PDB entry 6UTX | X-ray diffraction, 4.05 A resolution (low resolution: residue-level contacts below are approximate; hydrogen-bond / salt-bridge calls are withheld) | chains FFF and 222 of the 8 polymer chains in the assembly

Chain FFF:
Molecule: RNA polymerase sigma factor RpoS
Organism: Escherichia coli (strain K12)
UniProt: P13445 (RPOS_ECOLI); residues 1-328 here = UniProt positions 1-328
Amino-acid sequence (336 residues; each row starts with the number of its first residue):
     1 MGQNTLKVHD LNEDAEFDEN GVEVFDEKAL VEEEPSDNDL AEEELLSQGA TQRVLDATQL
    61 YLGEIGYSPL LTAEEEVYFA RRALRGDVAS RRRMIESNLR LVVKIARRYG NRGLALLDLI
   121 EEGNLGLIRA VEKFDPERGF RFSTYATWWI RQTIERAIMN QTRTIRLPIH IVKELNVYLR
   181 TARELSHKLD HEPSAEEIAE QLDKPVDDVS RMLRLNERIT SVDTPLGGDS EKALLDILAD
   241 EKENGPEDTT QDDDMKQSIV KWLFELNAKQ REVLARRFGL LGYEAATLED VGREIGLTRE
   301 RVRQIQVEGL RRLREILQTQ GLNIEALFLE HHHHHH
Not modelled in the structure: 1-52, 330-336
Differences from the reference sequence: conflict Gly2 (Ser in P13445), Glu33 (Gln in P13445); expression tag (329-336)
UniProt features mapped onto this chain:
  - DNA-binding region: Leu288 to Val307 (H-T-H motif)
  - region: Asp56 to Ala89 (Sigma-70 factor domain-1)
  - motif: Asp118 to Glu121 (Interaction with polymerase core subunit RpoC)
  - mutagenesis: Lys173 (K173E: Eliminates RpoS proteolysis. Lack of interaction with RssB), Glu174 (E174T: 2-fold increase in RpoS half-life. Does not affect interaction with RssB), Val177 (V177K: 3-fold increase in RpoS half-life), Tyr178 (Y178L: Does not affect RpoS half-life)

Chain 222:
Molecule: Synthetic DNA 50-MER (promoter template strand)
Sequence (50 nucleotides; each row starts with the number of its first residue):
     3 TCCGCGTCAG ACTCGTAGGA TTATAGCATA CGTGAGGTGG GATGTCAAGG
Not modelled in the structure: 37-52

How chain FFF and chain 222 interact:
Contacting residue pairs (30; chain FFF residue first):
  Arg112(FFF) with DT24(222); DA25(222)
  Arg151(FFF) with DA27(222)
  Gln152(FFF) with DA27(222)
  Glu155(FFF) with DT26(222)
  Arg156(FFF) with DG28(222)
  Ile158(FFF) with DT26(222)
  Met159(FFF) with DT26(222); DA27(222)
  Thr162(FFF) with DA25(222); DT26(222)
  Arg163(FFF) with DA25(222); DT26(222)
  Asn176(FFF) with DA25(222); DT26(222); DA27(222)
  Val177(FFF) with DG28(222)
  Arg180(FFF) with DT26(222); DA27(222); DG28(222)
  Arg183(FFF) with DT26(222)
  Arg218(FFF) with DT23(222); DT24(222)
  Ile219(FFF) with DT23(222)
  Thr220(FFF) with DA22(222)
  Leu226(FFF) with DA19(222); DG20(222)
  Gly227(FFF) with DA19(222); DG20(222)
  Lys232(FFF) with DA19(222)
Also at the interface, not in a pair above, chain FFF (23 interface residues in all): Trp148, Val172, Lys173, Asn216

In short:
23 residues of chain FFF face 9 of chain 222 across their interface. UniProt lists 4 mutagenesis sites on
chain FFF.
Here chain FFF is RNA polymerase sigma factor RpoS (Escherichia coli (strain K12)) and chain 222 is Synthetic
DNA 50-MER (promoter template strand). Entry 6UTX (E. coli sigma-S transcription initiation complex with an
empty bubble ("Old" crystal)) was determined by X-ray diffraction together with 6UTV, 6UTW, 6UTY, 6UTZ, 6UU0,
6UU1 and 11 further entries from the same study.
